Entry 1Q0M (X-ray diffraction, 1.68 A resolution); this record covers chains A and B of the 6 polymer chains in the assembly.

== Chain A (and B) ==
Molecule: Superoxide dismutase [Ni]
Source organism: Streptomyces seoulensis
Notes: EC 1.15.1.1; chain B of this document is another copy of the same molecule, construct and numbering; everything in this record applies to it too
UniProtKB: P80734 (SODN_STRSO); residues 1-117 here correspond to UniProt positions 15-131 (UniProt number = residue number + 14)
Chain sequence (117 residues; each row starts with the number of its first residue):
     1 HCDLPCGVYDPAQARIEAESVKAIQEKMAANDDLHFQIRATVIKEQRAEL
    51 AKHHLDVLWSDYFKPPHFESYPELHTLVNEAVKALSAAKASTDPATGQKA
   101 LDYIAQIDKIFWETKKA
Metal / ion sites: Ni2+: H1, C2, C6
UniProt features mapped onto this chain:
  - binding site (Ni(2+)): H1, C2, C6
What the authors report for this chain:
  - Ni2+ coordination: H1, C2, C6
  - mutagenesis - H1A, H1C, H1D, H1K, H1N, H1Q, H1R, H1W, H1Y, Y9A, Y9K, Y9Q, E17A, R39A: abolished catalytic activity
  - mutagenesis - D3A, Y9F, Y9W, R47A: decreased catalytic activity
  - catalytic residues: Y9, K64 (proposed by the authors, not directly observed)

== Chain A / chain B interface ==
Pairs across the interface (13; chain A residue first):
  L34(A) - L34(B)  hydrophobic
  H35(A) - M28(B)
  H35(A) - Q37(B)  hydrogen bond
  H35(A) - T41(B)
  H35(A) - T92(B)
  I38(A) - I38(B)  hydrophobic
  I38(A) - T41(B)
  R39(A) - T41(B)
  R39(A) - E45(B)  salt bridge
  R39(A) - K89(B)  hydrogen bond (side chain-backbone)
  R39(A) - A90(B)
  V42(A) - V42(B)  hydrophobic
  I43(A) - E45(B)

== Summary ==
The interface between chain A and chain B involves 6 residues on one side and 10 on the other; the contacts
include 2 hydrogen bonds and 1 salt bridge. Polar contacts include R39(A)-E45(B), H35(A)-Q37(B) and
R39(A)-K89(B). The paper reports catalytic residues Y9(A) and K64(A); H1A, H1C and H1D of chain A, among
others, abolish catalytic activity; 18 substitutions were tested in all.
Both chains are Superoxide dismutase [Ni] (Streptomyces seoulensis). Entry 1Q0M (Crystal structure of
Ni-containing superoxide dismutase with Ni-ligation corresponding to the state after full x-ray-induced
reduction) was determined by X-ray diffraction (same publication as 1Q0D, 1Q0F, 1Q0G and 1Q0K).
